PDB entry 4ADW | X-ray diffraction, 3.61 A resolution | chains A and B

# Chain A (and B)
Name: Trypanothione reductase
Organism: Leishmania infantum
Notes: EC 1.8.1.12; chain B of this document is another copy of the same molecule, construct and numbering; everything in this record applies to it too
Reference sequence: A4HSF7 (A4HSF7_LEIIN); numbering as in UniProt (aligned over 1-491)
Amino-acid sequence (511 residues; numbered -19 to 491; the number before each row is that of its first residue; numbers below 1 keep their minus sign (Met-19 is residue -19)):
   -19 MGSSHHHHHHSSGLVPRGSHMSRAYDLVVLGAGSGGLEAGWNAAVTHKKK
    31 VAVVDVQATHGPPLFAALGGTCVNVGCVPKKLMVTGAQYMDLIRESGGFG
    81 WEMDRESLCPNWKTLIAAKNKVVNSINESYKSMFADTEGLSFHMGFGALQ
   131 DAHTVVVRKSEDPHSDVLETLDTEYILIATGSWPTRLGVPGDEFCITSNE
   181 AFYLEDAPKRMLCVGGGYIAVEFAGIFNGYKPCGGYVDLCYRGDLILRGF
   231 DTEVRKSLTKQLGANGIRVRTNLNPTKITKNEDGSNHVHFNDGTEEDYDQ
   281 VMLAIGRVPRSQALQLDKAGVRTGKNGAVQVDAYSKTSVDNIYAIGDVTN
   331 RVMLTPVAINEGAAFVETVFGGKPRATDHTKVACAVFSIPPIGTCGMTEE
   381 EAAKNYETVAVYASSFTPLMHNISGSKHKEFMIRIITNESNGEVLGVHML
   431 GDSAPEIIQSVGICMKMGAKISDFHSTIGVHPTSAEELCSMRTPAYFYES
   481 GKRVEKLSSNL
Not modelled in the structure: -19 to 0, 489-491
Differences from the reference sequence: expression tag (-19 to 0)
Small-molecule neighbours:
  - FAD (flavin-adenine dinucleotide): Leu10, Gly11, Ala12, Gly13, Ser14, Gly15, Gly16, Val34, Asp35, Val36, Ala46, Ala47, Gly50, Thr51, Cys52, Val55, Gly56, Cys57, Lys60, Gly125, Phe126, Gly127, Ala159, Thr160, Gly161, Ser178, Phe182, Ile199, Phe203, Arg287, Arg290, Leu294, Ile325, Gly326, Asp327, Met333, Leu334, Thr335, Pro336, Ala338, Phe367
  - trypanothione (GCG; bis(gamma-glutamyl-cysteinyl-glycinyl)spermidine), molecule 1: Cys52, Val53, Cys57, Val58, Ile106, Tyr110, Thr335
  - trypanothione (GCG), molecule 2: Phe396, Leu399, His461, Pro462, Thr463, Ser464, Glu466, Glu467
  - NADPH (NDP; NADPH dihydro-nicotinamide-adenine-dinucleotide phosphate): Lys60, Gly195, Gly196, Gly197, Tyr198, Ile199, Glu202, Tyr221, Arg222, Arg228, Asn254, Ala284, Ile285, Gly286, Arg287, Met333, Leu334, Ala365, Phe367
From the paper describing this entry:
  - catalytic residues: Cys52, Cys57, His461
  - binding site for trypanothione: Cys52, Cys57, Tyr110, Lys240, His461, Thr463, Ser464, Glu466, Glu467
  - conformationally variable residues (loop rearrangement): His461

# How chain A and chain B interact
Contacting residue pairs (157; chain A residue first):
  Cys52(A) - His461(B)
  Cys57(A) - His461(B)  hydrogen bond
  Cys57(A) - Pro462(B)  hydrophobic
  Lys61(A) - Pro462(B)  hydrogen bond (side chain-backbone)
  Leu62(A) - Phe79(B)
  Leu62(A) - Leu399(B)
  Leu62(A) - Met400(B)  hydrophobic
  Thr65(A) - Met400(B)
  Gly66(A) - Phe79(B)
  Gly66(A) - Trp81(B)  hydrogen bond (backbone-side chain)
  Tyr69(A) - Leu72(B)
  Tyr69(A) - Glu75(B)
  Tyr69(A) - Ser76(B)
  Tyr69(A) - Phe79(B)  hydrophobic
  Tyr69(A) - Trp81(B)
  Tyr69(A) - Met400(B)
  Met70(A) - Trp81(B)  hydrophobic
  Leu72(A) - Tyr69(B)
  Leu72(A) - Leu72(B)  hydrophobic
  Ile73(A) - Trp81(B)  hydrophobic
  Glu75(A) - Tyr69(B)
  Ser76(A) - Tyr69(B)
  Phe79(A) - Leu62(B)
  Phe79(A) - Gly66(B)
  Phe79(A) - Tyr69(B)  hydrophobic
  Phe79(A) - Leu95(B)
  Phe79(A) - Tyr210(B)  hydrogen bond (backbone-side chain)
  Gly80(A) - Cys89(B)
  Gly80(A) - Pro90(B)
  Gly80(A) - Asn91(B)  hydrogen bond (backbone-backbone)
  Gly80(A) - Thr94(B)
  Trp81(A) - Gly66(B)  hydrogen bond (side chain-backbone)
  Trp81(A) - Tyr69(B)
  Trp81(A) - Met70(B)  hydrophobic
  Trp81(A) - Ile73(B)  hydrophobic
  Trp81(A) - Leu88(B)  hydrophobic
  Trp81(A) - Pro90(B)  hydrophobic
  Trp81(A) - Gly209(B)
  Trp81(A) - Tyr210(B)
  Glu82(A) - Ser87(B)
  Glu82(A) - Leu88(B)
  Glu82(A) - Cys89(B)  hydrogen bond (backbone-backbone)
  Glu82(A) - Asn91(B)
  Met83(A) - Met83(B)  hydrophobic
  Met83(A) - Ser87(B)
  Met83(A) - Leu88(B)  hydrophobic
  Asp84(A) - Ser87(B)  hydrogen bond (backbone-side chain)
  Ser87(A) - Glu82(B)
  Ser87(A) - Met83(B)
  Ser87(A) - Asp84(B)  hydrogen bond (side chain-backbone)
  Leu88(A) - Glu82(B)
  Leu88(A) - Met83(B)  hydrophobic
  Cys89(A) - Gly80(B)
  Cys89(A) - Trp81(B)
  Cys89(A) - Glu82(B)  hydrogen bond (backbone-backbone)
  Pro90(A) - Gly80(B)
  Pro90(A) - Trp81(B)  hydrophobic
  Asn91(A) - Gly80(B)  hydrogen bond (backbone-backbone)
  Asn91(A) - Glu82(B)  hydrogen bond
  Thr94(A) - Gly80(B)
  Thr94(A) - Glu82(B)
  Leu95(A) - Phe79(B)
  Ala98(A) - Ile403(B)
  Val102(A) - Ile403(B)  hydrophobic
  Gly209(A) - Trp81(B)
  Tyr210(A) - Phe79(B)  hydrogen bond (side chain-backbone)
  Tyr210(A) - Trp81(B)  hydrogen bond
  Thr335(A) - His461(B)
  Pro336(A) - Ile458(B)
  Pro336(A) - Gly459(B)
  Pro336(A) - His461(B)
  Asn340(A) - Ile458(B)
  Asp358(A) - Ile458(B)
  Val362(A) - Ile458(B)  hydrophobic
  Ala363(A) - Gly459(B)
  Ala363(A) - Val460(B)
  Cys364(A) - Val460(B)
  Ala365(A) - Val460(B)  hydrophobic
  Phe367(A) - Pro462(B)
  Leu399(A) - Leu62(B)  hydrophobic
  Met400(A) - Leu62(B)
  Met400(A) - Thr65(B)
  Ile403(A) - Leu62(B)  hydrophobic
  Ile403(A) - Ala98(B)
  Ile403(A) - Val102(B)  hydrophobic
  Ser433(A) - Ser433(B)  hydrogen bond
  Ser433(A) - Glu436(B)
  Pro435(A) - Thr463(B)
  Glu436(A) - Ser433(B)
  Glu436(A) - Ile437(B)
  Glu436(A) - Thr463(B)
  Glu436(A) - Ser464(B)  hydrogen bond (side chain-backbone)
  Glu436(A) - Ala465(B)  hydrogen bond (side chain-backbone)
  Ile437(A) - Glu436(B)
  Ile437(A) - Ser440(B)  hydrogen bond (backbone-side chain)
  Gln439(A) - Ile458(B)
  Gln439(A) - Gly459(B)
  Gln439(A) - Val460(B)  hydrogen bond (side chain-backbone)
  Gln439(A) - Ala465(B)
  Gln439(A) - Glu466(B)
  Gln439(A) - Cys469(B)  hydrogen bond
  Ser440(A) - Ile437(B)  hydrogen bond (side chain-backbone)
  Ser440(A) - Ser440(B)  hydrogen bond
  Ser440(A) - Cys444(B)
  Gly442(A) - Thr457(B)
  Ile443(A) - Cys444(B)  hydrophobic
  Ile443(A) - Asp453(B)
  Ile443(A) - Phe454(B)  hydrophobic
  Ile443(A) - Thr457(B)
  Ile443(A) - Cys469(B)  hydrophobic
  Cys444(A) - Ile443(B)  hydrophobic
  Cys444(A) - Cys444(B)  hydrogen bond
  Cys444(A) - Met447(B)
  Lys446(A) - Asp453(B)  salt bridge
  Lys446(A) - Ser456(B)
  Lys446(A) - Thr457(B)
  Met447(A) - Cys444(B)
  Met447(A) - Met447(B)  hydrophobic
  Met447(A) - Gly448(B)
  Met447(A) - Ala449(B)  hydrophobic
  Met447(A) - Asp453(B)
  Ala449(A) - Met447(B)  hydrophobic
  Asp453(A) - Ile443(B)
  Asp453(A) - Lys446(B)  salt bridge
  Asp453(A) - Met447(B)
  Phe454(A) - Ile443(B)  hydrophobic
  Ser456(A) - Lys446(B)
  Thr457(A) - Gly442(B)
  Thr457(A) - Ile443(B)
  Thr457(A) - Lys446(B)  hydrogen bond
  Ile458(A) - Asn340(B)
  Ile458(A) - Asp358(B)
  Ile458(A) - Val362(B)  hydrophobic
  Ile458(A) - Gln439(B)
  Gly459(A) - Pro336(B)
  Gly459(A) - Ala363(B)
  Gly459(A) - Gln439(B)
  Val460(A) - Ala363(B)
  Val460(A) - Cys364(B)
  Val460(A) - Ala365(B)
  Val460(A) - Gln439(B)  hydrogen bond (backbone-side chain)
  His461(A) - Cys52(B)
  His461(A) - Cys57(B)  hydrogen bond
  His461(A) - Val58(B)
  His461(A) - Thr335(B)
  His461(A) - Pro336(B)
  Pro462(A) - Cys57(B)  hydrophobic
  Pro462(A) - Lys61(B)
  Pro462(A) - Phe367(B)
  Thr463(A) - Pro435(B)
  Thr463(A) - Glu436(B)
  Ser464(A) - Glu436(B)  hydrogen bond (backbone-side chain)
  Ala465(A) - Glu436(B)  hydrogen bond (backbone-side chain)
  Ala465(A) - Gln439(B)
  Glu466(A) - Gln439(B)
  Cys469(A) - Gln439(B)
  Cys469(A) - Ile443(B)  hydrophobic
Interface residues without a listed pair, chain A (77 interface residues in all): Val58, Gly78, Lys99, Val337, Thr357, Asn402, Ile438, Val441, Gly448, Leu468
Interface residues without a listed pair, chain B (75 interface residues in all): Gly78, Val337, Thr357, Asn402, Ile438, Val441
From the paper, about this interface:
  - specific contacts: His461(B)-Cys57(A)

# Overview
Chain A and chain B form an interface of 77 and 75 residues respectively; the contacts include 28 hydrogen
bonds and 2 salt bridges. Among the polar pairs are Lys446(A)-Asp453(B), Cys57(A)-His461(B) and
Lys61(A)-Pro462(B). The authors report a contact between His461(B) and Cys57(A). The paper reports catalytic
residues Cys52(A), Cys57(A) and His461(A); a binding site for trypanothione at Cys52(A), Cys57(A) and
Tyr110(A) among others.
Chain A and chain B are both Trypanothione reductase (Leishmania infantum); the structure, Crystal structure
of leishmania infantum trypanothione reductase in complex with NADPH and trypanothione, was determined by
X-ray diffraction, deposited together with 4APN.
